PDB entry 2OGK | X-ray diffraction, 3.00 A resolution | chains C and D of the 4 polymer chains in the assembly

== Chain C (and D) ==
Name: Hypothetical protein
From: Archaeoglobus fulgidus
Notes: chain D of this document is another copy of the same molecule, construct and numbering; everything in this record applies to it too
Reference sequence: O27966 (O27966_ARCFU); residues 3-146 here correspond to UniProt positions 2-145 (UniProt number = residue number - 1)
Amino-acid sequence (146 residues; each row starts with the number of its first residue):
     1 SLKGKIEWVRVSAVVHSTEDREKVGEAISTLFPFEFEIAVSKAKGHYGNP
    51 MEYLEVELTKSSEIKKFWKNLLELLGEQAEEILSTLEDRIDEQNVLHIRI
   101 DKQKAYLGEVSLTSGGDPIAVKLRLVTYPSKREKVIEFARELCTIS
Disordered / not traced: 1-3, 42-50, 144-146 (chain D: 1-2, 145-146)
Construct notes: cloning artifact (1-2)

== Interface between chain C and chain D ==
Contacting residue pairs - 25 pairs, chain C then chain D:
  His16(C) with Gln103(D)
  Ser17(C) with Gln103(D), hydrogen bond (backbone-side chain); Tyr106(D)
  Thr18(C) with Glu19(D), hydrogen bond; Asp20(D), hydrogen bond (backbone-backbone); Lys23(D); Lys102(D); Gln103(D), hydrogen bond
  Glu19(C) with Thr18(D)
  Asp20(C) with Thr18(D), hydrogen bond (backbone-backbone)
  Lys23(C) with Ser17(D); Thr18(D); Glu19(D), hydrogen bond (side chain-backbone)
  Val24(C) with Thr18(D)
  Asp101(C) with Asn49(D)
  Lys102(C) with Thr18(D)
  Gln103(C) with His16(D); Ser17(D), hydrogen bond (side chain-backbone); Thr18(D), hydrogen bond; Asn49(D)
  Lys104(C) with Tyr47(D); Asn49(D), hydrogen bond
  Tyr106(C) with Ser17(D)
  Leu107(C) with Asn49(D); Pro50(D)
Also at the interface, not in a pair above, chain D (15 interface residues in all): Val24, Gly48, Leu107

== Overview ==
13 residues of chain C and 15 residues of chain D are in contact; the contacts include 9 hydrogen bonds. Polar
contacts include Ser17(C)-Gln103(D), Thr18(C)-Glu19(D) and Thr18(C)-Gln103(D).
Both chains are Hypothetical protein (Archaeoglobus fulgidus). Entry 2OGK (Crystal structure of protein AF2318
from Archaeglobus fulgidus, Pfam DUF54) was determined by X-ray diffraction together with 2PZZ, 2NWU and 2NRQ
from the same study.
